6XOT - chain A; structure by electron microscopy, 3.90 A resolution.

== Chain A ==
Molecule: Presequence protease, mitochondrial
Source organism: Homo sapiens
Notes: EC 3.4.24.-
UniProtKB: Q5JRX3 (PREP_HUMAN); residues 33-1037 here = UniProt positions 33-1037
Chain sequence (1014 residues; each row starts with the number of its first residue):
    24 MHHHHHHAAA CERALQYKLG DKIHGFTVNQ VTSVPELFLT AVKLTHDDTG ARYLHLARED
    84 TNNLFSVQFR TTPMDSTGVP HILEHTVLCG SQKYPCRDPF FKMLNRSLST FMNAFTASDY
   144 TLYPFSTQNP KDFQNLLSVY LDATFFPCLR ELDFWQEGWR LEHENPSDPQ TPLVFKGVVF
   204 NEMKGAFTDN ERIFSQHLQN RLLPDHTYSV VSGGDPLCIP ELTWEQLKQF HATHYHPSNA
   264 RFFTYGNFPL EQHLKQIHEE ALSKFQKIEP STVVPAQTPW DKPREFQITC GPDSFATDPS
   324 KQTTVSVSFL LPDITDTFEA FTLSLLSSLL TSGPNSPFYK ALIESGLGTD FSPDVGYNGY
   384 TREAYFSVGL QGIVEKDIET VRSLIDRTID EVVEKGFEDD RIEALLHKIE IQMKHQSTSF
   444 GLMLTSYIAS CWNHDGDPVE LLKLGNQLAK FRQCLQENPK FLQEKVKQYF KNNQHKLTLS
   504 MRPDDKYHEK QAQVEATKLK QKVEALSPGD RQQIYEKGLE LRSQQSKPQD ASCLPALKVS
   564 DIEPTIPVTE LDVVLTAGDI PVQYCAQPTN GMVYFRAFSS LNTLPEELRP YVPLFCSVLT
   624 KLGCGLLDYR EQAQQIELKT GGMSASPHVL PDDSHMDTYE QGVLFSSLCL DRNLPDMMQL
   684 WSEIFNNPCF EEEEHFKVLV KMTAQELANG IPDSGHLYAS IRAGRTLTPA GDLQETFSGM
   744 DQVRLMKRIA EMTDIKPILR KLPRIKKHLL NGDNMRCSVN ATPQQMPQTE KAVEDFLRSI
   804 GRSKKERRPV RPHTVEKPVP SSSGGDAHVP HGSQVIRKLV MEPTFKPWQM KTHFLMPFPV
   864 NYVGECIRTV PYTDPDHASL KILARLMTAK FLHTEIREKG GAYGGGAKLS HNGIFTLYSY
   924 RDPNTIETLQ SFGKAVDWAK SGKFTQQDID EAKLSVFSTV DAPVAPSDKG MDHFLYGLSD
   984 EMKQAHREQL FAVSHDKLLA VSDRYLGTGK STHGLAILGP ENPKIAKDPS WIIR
Disordered / not traced: 24-30, 806-846
Sequence notes: expression tag (24-32); conflict Val328 (Ile in Q5JRX3), Val397 (Ala in Q5JRX3), Arg1037 (Gln in Q5JRX3)
UniProt features mapped onto this chain:
  - active site: Glu107 (Proton acceptor), Glu180
  - binding site (Zn(2+)): His104, His108, Glu205
  - modified residue: Lys759 (N6-acetyllysine), Lys770 (N6-acetyllysine), Lys849 (N6-succinyllysine), Lys884 (N6-acetyllysine), Lys946 (N6-succinyllysine)
  - natural variant: Arg183 (R183Q: In SCAR30), Val328 (I328V: this construct carries the variant), Val397 (A397V: this construct carries the variant), Thr931 (T931M: In SCAR30), Arg1037 (Q1037R: this construct carries the variant)
  - mutagenesis: Glu107 (E107Q: Loss of metalloendopeptidase activity. Loss of activity towards an amyloid-beta peptide derivative), Cys119 (C119S: No loss of metalloendopeptidase activity under oxidizing conditions), Trp182 to Lys199 (Loss of metalloendopeptidase activity towards an amyloid-beta peptide derivative), Arg183 (R183A/K/N: Decreased metalloendopeptidase activity towards an amyloid-beta peptide derivative; R183D/E: Loss of metalloendopeptidase activity towards an amyloid-beta peptide derivative), Glu185 (E185A: Loss of metalloendopeptidase activity towards an amyloid-beta peptide derivative; E185D/Q: No effect on metalloendopeptidase activity towards an amyloid-beta peptide derivative ...), Lys199 (K199A/D/E/Q: Decreased metalloendopeptidase activity towards an amyloid-beta peptide derivative; K199N/R: No effect on metalloendopeptidase activity towards an amyloid-beta peptide derivative), Leu557 (L557E: Decreased metalloendopeptidase activity without effect on protein stability), Pro558 (P558G: Decreased metalloendopeptidase activity without effect on protein stability)
Reported in the primary citation:
  - mutagenesis - Q637A: increased catalytic activity

== In short ==
UniProt lists active-site residues Glu107 and Glu180, 3 Zn2+-binding residues and 7 mutagenesis sites. The
paper reports that Q637A increases catalytic activity.
Chain A is Presequence protease, mitochondrial (Homo sapiens); the structure, CryoEM structure of human
presequence protease in partial open state 2, was determined by electron microscopy (same publication as 6XOS,
6XOU and 6XOV).
